2F8N - chains I and G of the 10 polymer chains in the assembly; structure by X-ray diffraction, 2.90 A resolution.

Chain I:
Molecule: alpha-satellite DNA (146 bp)
Source organism: Homo sapiens
Sequence (146 nucleotides; numbered 1 to 145 plus 1 insertion-coded residue; the number before each row is that of its first residue):
     1 ATCAATATCC ACCTGCAGAT TCTACCAAAA GTGTATTTGG AAACTGCTCC ATCAAAAGGC
    61 ATGTTCAGCG GAA
   73A T
    74 TCCGCTGAAC ATGCCTTTTG ATGGAGCAGT TTCCAAATAC ACTTTTGGTA GAATCTGCAG
   134 GTGGATATTG AT
Unresolved in the structure: 73A

Chain G:
Name: Core histone macro-H2A.1
Source organism: Homo sapiens
Reference sequence: O75367 (H2AY_HUMAN); aligned to UniProt positions 1-120 over residues 1003-1122 (the alignment contains insertions or deletions, so no single offset holds)
Sequence (120 residues; numbered 1003 to 1122; the number before each row is that of its first residue):
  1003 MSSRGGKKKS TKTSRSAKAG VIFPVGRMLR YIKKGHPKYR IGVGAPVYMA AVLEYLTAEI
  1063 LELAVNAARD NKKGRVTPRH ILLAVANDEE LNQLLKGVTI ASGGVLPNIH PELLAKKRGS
Unresolved in the structure: 1003-1011, 1120-1122
Differences from the reference sequence: conflict Val1067 (Gly64 in O75367)

Interface between chain I and chain G:
Contacting residue pairs (16):
  DT111(I) - Arg1042(G)  hydrogen bond to the sugar
  DT111(I) - Ile1043(G)  phosphate contact
  DT111(I) - Gly1044(G)  phosphate contact
  DT111(I) - Val1045(G)  hydrogen bond to the phosphate
  DA112(I) - Lys1035(G)  salt bridge to the phosphate
  DA112(I) - Arg1042(G)  sugar contact
  DA112(I) - Ile1043(G)  hydrogen bond to the phosphate
  DT117(I) - Lys1014(G)  hydrogen bond to the base
  DT118(I) - Lys1014(G)  hydrogen bond to the base
  DG121(I) - Arg1029(G)  hydrogen bond to the phosphate
  DT122(I) - Arg1029(G)  salt bridge to the phosphate
  DG130(I) - Arg1077(G)  hydrogen bond to the sugar
  DC131(I) - Lys1075(G)  phosphate contact
  DC131(I) - Gly1076(G)  phosphate contact
  DC131(I) - Arg1077(G)  phosphate contact
  DA132(I) - Lys1075(G)  salt bridge to the phosphate
Interface residues without a listed pair, chain I (10 interface residues in all): DT119
Interface residues without a listed pair, chain G (12 interface residues in all): Ser1012, Tyr1041

Overview:
10 residues of chain I face 12 of chain G across their interface, with 7 hydrogen bonds and 3 salt bridges.
Polar pairs include DT117(I)-Lys1014(G), DT118(I)-Lys1014(G) and DT111(I)-Arg1042(G).
Here chain I is alpha-satellite DNA (146 bp) and chain G is Core histone macro-H2A.1, both from Homo sapiens.
Entry 2F8N (2.9 Angstrom X-ray structure of hybrid macroH2A nucleosomes) was determined by X-ray diffraction.
